9FZ3 - chain A; structure by X-ray diffraction, 2.02 A resolution.

Chain A:
Protein: Amylase
Source organism: Bacillus sp. KSM-K38
UniProt: Q93I48 (Q93I48_9BACI); residues 21-501 here = UniProt positions 21-501
Sequence (502 residues; numbered 0 to 501; the number before each row is that of its first residue; numbering starts at 0):
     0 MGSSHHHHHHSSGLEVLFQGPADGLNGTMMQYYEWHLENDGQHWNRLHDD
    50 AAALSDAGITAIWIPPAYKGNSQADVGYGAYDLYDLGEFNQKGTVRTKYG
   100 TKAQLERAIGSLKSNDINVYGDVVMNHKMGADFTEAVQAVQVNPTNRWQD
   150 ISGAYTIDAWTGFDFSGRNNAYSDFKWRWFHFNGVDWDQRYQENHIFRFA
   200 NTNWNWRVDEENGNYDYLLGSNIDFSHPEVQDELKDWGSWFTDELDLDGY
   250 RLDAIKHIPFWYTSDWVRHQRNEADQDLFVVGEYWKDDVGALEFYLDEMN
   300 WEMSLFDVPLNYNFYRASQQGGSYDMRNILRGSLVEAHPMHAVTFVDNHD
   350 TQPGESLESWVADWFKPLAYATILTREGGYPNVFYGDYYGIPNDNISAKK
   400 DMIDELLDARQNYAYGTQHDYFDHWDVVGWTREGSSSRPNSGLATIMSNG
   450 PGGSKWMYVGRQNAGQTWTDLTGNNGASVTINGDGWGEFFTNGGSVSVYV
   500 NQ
Unresolved in the structure: 0-22
Sequence notes: initiating methionine (0); expression tag (1-20)
Covalent attachments: (1S,4S,5R)-6-(hydroxymethyl)cyclohexane-1,2,3,4,5-pentol (PBW) linked to D252
Metal / ion sites: Na+ site 1: N125, D215, N221, H256; Na+ site 2: N310, V345, D346, S358; Na+ site 3: G321, Y323, W424, D425, N448
Small-molecule neighbours: alpha-D-glucopyranose / octan-1-ol / PBW: W34, N70, A73, D74, V75, G76, Y77, G78, H126, M128, L217, L218, R250, A253, H348, D349, S355

In short:
Bound to chain A: alpha-D-glucopyranose / octan-1-ol / PBW. N125, D215, N221 and H256 form the Na+ site 1.
N310, V345, D346 and S358 form the Na+ site 2.
Chain A is Amylase (Bacillus sp. KSM-K38); the structure, Crystal structure of K38 amylase from Bacillus sp.
strain KSM-K38 covalently bound to alpha-1,6 branched pseudo-trisaccharide ..., was determined by X-ray
diffraction (same publication as 9FYZ, 9FZ0 and 9FZ2).
